6MZ1 - chain A; structure by X-ray diffraction, 1.00 A resolution.

Chain A:
Molecule: Beta-lactamase
From: Escherichia coli
Notes: EC 3.5.2.6
Reference sequence: A0A2S1PK93 (A0A2S1PK93_ECOLX); the author numbering skips numbers that UniProt does not, so the offset changes along the chain: 25-57 = UniProt 24-56; 59-238 = UniProt 57-236; 240-252 = UniProt 237-249; 254-290 = UniProt 250-286
Sequence (263 residues; row label = number of the first residue in the row; note: 3 numbers in that range are skipped by the numbering (no residue carries them; nothing is unmodelled there)):
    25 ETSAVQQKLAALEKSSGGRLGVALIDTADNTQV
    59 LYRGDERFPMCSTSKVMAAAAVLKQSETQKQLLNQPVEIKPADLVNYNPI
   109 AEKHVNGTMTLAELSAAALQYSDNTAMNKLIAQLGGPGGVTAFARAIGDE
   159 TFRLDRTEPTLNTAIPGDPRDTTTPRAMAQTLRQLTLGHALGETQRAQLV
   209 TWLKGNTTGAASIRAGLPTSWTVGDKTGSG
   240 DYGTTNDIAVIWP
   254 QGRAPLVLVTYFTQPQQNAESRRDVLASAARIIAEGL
Modified positions: Glu25 (pyroglutamic acid; PCA)
Covalent attachments: NXL104, bound form (NXL) linked to Ser70
Ion coordination: K+ site 1 near Asp50 (its only coordinating residue here); K+ site 2: Ser237 (together with NXL104, bound form); Na+ near Gly238 (its only coordinating residue here)
Small-molecule neighbours: NXL104, bound form (NXL; (2S,5R)-1-formyl-5-[(sulfooxy)amino]piperidine-2-carboxamide): Cys69, Lys73, Asn104, Tyr105, Ser130, Asn132, Glu166, Asn170, Thr216, Lys234, Thr235, Gly236, Ser237
From the paper describing this entry:
  - binding site for NXL104, bound form: Ser70, Ser130
  - contacts within the chain: Lys73-Ser130
  - conformationally variable residues: Ser130
  - catalytic residues: Ser130 (citing earlier work)
  - catalytic residues: Lys73 (proposed by the authors, not directly observed)

Overview:
Covalently linked NXL104, bound form: at Ser70. The paper reports catalytic residues Ser130 and Lys73; a
binding site for NXL104, bound form at Ser70 and Ser130.
Chain A is Beta-lactamase (Escherichia coli); the structure, CTX-M-14 Class A Beta-Lactamase in Complex with
Avibactam at pH 5.3, was determined by X-ray diffraction (same publication as 6MZ2).
